8YHQ - chains I and T of the 20 polymer chains in the assembly; structure by electron microscopy, 2.42 A resolution.

Chain I:
Protein: Cytochrome b-c1 complex subunit 9, mitochondrial
Organism: Saccharomyces cerevisiae
Reference sequence: P22289 (QCR9_YEAST); residues 4-58 here = UniProt positions 4-58
Amino-acid sequence (55 residues; each row starts with the number of its first residue):
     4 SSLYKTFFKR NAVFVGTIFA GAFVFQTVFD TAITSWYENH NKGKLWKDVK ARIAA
Not modelled in the structure: 4

Chain T:
Protein: Cytochrome b-c1 complex subunit 10, mitochondrial
Organism: Saccharomyces cerevisiae
Reference sequence: P37299 (QCR10_YEAST); residues 10-61 here = UniProt positions 10-61
Amino-acid sequence (52 residues; each row starts with the number of its first residue):
    10 KTGLHFGRLS LRSLTAYAPN LMLWGGASML GLFVFTEGWP KFQDTLYKKI PL
Not modelled in the structure: 10

Interface between chain I and chain T:
Pairs across the interface (20):
  Arg13(I) - Asn29(T)
  Asn14(I) - Trp33(T)  hydrogen bond (backbone-side chain)
  Ala15(I) - Leu32(T)  hydrophobic
  Ala15(I) - Trp33(T)
  Val16(I) - Leu32(T)  hydrophobic
  Val18(I) - Ala36(T)  hydrophobic
  Gly19(I) - Leu39(T)
  Phe22(I) - Ala36(T)
  Phe22(I) - Leu39(T)
  Phe22(I) - Gly40(T)
  Phe22(I) - Val43(T)
  Ala23(I) - Leu39(T)  hydrophobic
  Ala25(I) - Val43(T)  hydrophobic
  Phe26(I) - Phe42(T)
  Phe26(I) - Val43(T)
  Phe26(I) - Glu46(T)
  Phe26(I) - Leu55(T)
  Thr30(I) - Tyr56(T)  hydrogen bond
  Thr30(I) - Leu61(T)
  Val31(I) - Leu61(T)  hydrophobic
Interface residues without a listed pair, chain I (13 interface residues in all): Thr34

Summary:
13 residues of chain I face 12 of chain T across their interface; the contacts include 2 hydrogen bonds. Polar
pairs include Asn14(I)-Trp33(T) and Thr30(I)-Tyr56(T).
Chain I is Cytochrome b-c1 complex subunit 9, mitochondrial and chain T is Cytochrome b-c1 complex subunit 10,
mitochondrial, both from Saccharomyces cerevisiae; the structure, Cryo-EM structure of Saccharomyces
cerevisiae bc1 complex in pyraclostrobin-bound state, was determined by electron microscopy (same publication
as 8YIN and 8ZMT).
